PDB entry 7PR7 | X-ray diffraction, 1.52 A resolution | chains A and B

[Chain A]
Name: Heparanase 50 kDa subunit
Source organism: Homo sapiens
UniProtKB: Q9Y251 (HPSE_HUMAN); residue numbers follow UniProt; this construct covers 160-543
Amino-acid sequence (385 residues; numbered 159 to 543; the number before each row is that of its first residue):
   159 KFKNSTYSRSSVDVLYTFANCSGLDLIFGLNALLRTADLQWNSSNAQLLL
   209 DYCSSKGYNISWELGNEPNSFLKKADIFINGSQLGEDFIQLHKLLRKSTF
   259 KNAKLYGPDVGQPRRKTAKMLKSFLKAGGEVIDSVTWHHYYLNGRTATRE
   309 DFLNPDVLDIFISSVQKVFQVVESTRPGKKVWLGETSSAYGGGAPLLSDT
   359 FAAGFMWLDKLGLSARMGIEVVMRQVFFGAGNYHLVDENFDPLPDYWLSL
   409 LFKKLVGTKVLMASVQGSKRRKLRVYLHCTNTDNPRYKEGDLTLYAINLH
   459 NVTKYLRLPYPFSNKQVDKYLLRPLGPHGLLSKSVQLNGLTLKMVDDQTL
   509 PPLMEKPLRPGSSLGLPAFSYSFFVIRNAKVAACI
Sequence notes: expression tag (159); variant Arg-307 (Lys in Q9Y251)
Swiss-Prot annotation at these positions:
  - region: Phe-527 to Ile-543 (Required for transferring proheparanase to the Golgi apparatus, secretion and subsequent enzyme activity and for enhancement of PKB/AKT1 phosphorylation)
  - active site: Glu-225 (Proton donor), Glu-343 (Nucleophile)
  - binding site (heparan sulfate group): Gln-270 to Lys-280, His-296, Arg-303, Tyr-348 to Gly-350, Gly-389 to Tyr-391
  - glycosylation (N-linked (GlcNAc...) asparagine): Asn-162, Asn-178, Asn-200, Asn-217, Asn-238, Asn-459
Disulfides: Cys-437/Cys-542
Covalent attachments: N-acetylglucosamine (NAG) linked to Asn-162, Asn-200, Asn-238; compound 8I4 linked to Glu-343; glycan linked to Asn-459
From the paper describing this entry:
  - binding site for the ligand 8I4: Glu-343
  - catalytic residues: Glu-343

[Chain B]
Name: Heparanase 8 kDa subunit
Source organism: Homo sapiens
UniProtKB: Q9Y251 (HPSE_HUMAN); residues 36-109 here = UniProt positions 36-109
Amino-acid sequence (74 residues; row label = number of the first residue in the row):
    36 QDVVDLDFFTQEPLHLVSPSFLSVTIDANLATDPRFLILLGSPKLRTLAR
    86 GLSPAYLRFGGTKTDFLIFDPKKE
Swiss-Prot annotation at these positions:
  - binding site (heparan sulfate group): Asp-62 to Asn-64, Thr-97

[Interface between chain A and chain B]
Contacting residue pairs - 200 pairs, chain A then chain B:
  Phe-160(A) / Thr-97(B)
  Phe-160(A) / Lys-98(B)
  Phe-160(A) / Phe-101(B)  hydrophobic
  Lys-161(A) / Phe-101(B)
  Asn-162(A) / Phe-101(B)
  Asn-162(A) / Ile-103(B)
  Ser-163(A) / Phe-101(B)  hydrogen bond (backbone-backbone)
  Ser-163(A) / Leu-102(B)
  Ser-163(A) / Ile-103(B)  hydrogen bond (backbone-backbone)
  Thr-164(A) / Ile-103(B)
  Thr-164(A) / Asp-105(B)
  Thr-164(A) / Lys-108(B)  hydrogen bond (backbone-side chain)
  Tyr-165(A) / Leu-102(B)  hydrophobic
  Tyr-165(A) / Ile-103(B)  hydrogen bond (backbone-backbone)
  Tyr-165(A) / Phe-104(B)
  Tyr-165(A) / Asp-105(B)  hydrogen bond (backbone-backbone)
  Ser-166(A) / Lys-108(B)
  Arg-167(A) / Phe-104(B)
  Arg-167(A) / Pro-106(B)  hydrogen bond (side chain-backbone)
  Arg-167(A) / Lys-108(B)
  Arg-167(A) / Glu-109(B)  salt bridge
  Ser-168(A) / Glu-109(B)
  Ser-169(A) / Phe-71(B)
  Val-172(A) / Phe-71(B)  hydrophobic
  Val-172(A) / Leu-72(B)  hydrophobic
  Val-172(A) / Leu-75(B)  hydrophobic
  Leu-173(A) / Phe-94(B)  hydrophobic
  Thr-175(A) / Arg-81(B)
  Phe-176(A) / Leu-75(B)
  Phe-176(A) / Arg-81(B)
  Phe-176(A) / Ala-84(B)  hydrophobic
  Phe-176(A) / Leu-92(B)  hydrophobic
  Cys-179(A) / Arg-81(B)
  Cys-179(A) / Arg-85(B)  hydrogen bond (backbone-side chain)
  Ser-180(A) / Arg-81(B)
  Ser-180(A) / Ala-84(B)
  Ser-180(A) / Arg-85(B)
  Ser-180(A) / Ser-88(B)
  Gly-181(A) / Ser-88(B)  hydrogen bond (backbone-side chain)
  Leu-182(A) / Ala-84(B)
  Leu-182(A) / Ala-90(B)
  Asp-183(A) / Ala-90(B)  hydrogen bond (backbone-backbone)
  Asp-183(A) / Tyr-91(B)
  Asp-183(A) / Leu-92(B)  hydrogen bond (backbone-backbone)
  Leu-184(A) / Leu-92(B)
  Ile-185(A) / Tyr-91(B)  hydrophobic
  Ile-185(A) / Leu-92(B)  hydrogen bond (backbone-backbone)
  Ile-185(A) / Arg-93(B)
  Ile-185(A) / Phe-94(B)  hydrogen bond (backbone-backbone)
  Phe-186(A) / Phe-94(B)  hydrophobic
  Gly-187(A) / Phe-94(B)  hydrogen bond (backbone-backbone)
  Gly-187(A) / Thr-99(B)
  Leu-188(A) / Thr-99(B)
  Leu-188(A) / Asp-100(B)
  Asn-189(A) / Thr-99(B)
  Asn-189(A) / Asp-100(B)
  Asn-189(A) / Phe-101(B)
  Asn-189(A) / Leu-102(B)  hydrogen bond (side chain-backbone)
  Ala-190(A) / Asp-100(B)  hydrogen bond (backbone-side chain)
  Leu-191(A) / Asp-100(B)
  Asn-203(A) / Ile-103(B)
  Asn-203(A) / Phe-104(B)  hydrogen bond (side chain-backbone)
  Leu-206(A) / Phe-104(B)
  Leu-207(A) / Phe-104(B)
  Tyr-210(A) / Phe-104(B)  hydrophobic
  Glu-221(A) / Arg-93(B)  salt bridge
  Gly-223(A) / Asp-100(B)
  Asn-224(A) / Arg-93(B)  hydrogen bond
  Asn-224(A) / Gly-96(B)  hydrogen bond (side chain-backbone)
  Asn-224(A) / Thr-97(B)
  Asn-224(A) / Asp-100(B)  hydrogen bond (backbone-side chain)
  Phe-229(A) / Asp-100(B)
  Lys-232(A) / Thr-97(B)
  Lys-232(A) / Phe-101(B)
  Tyr-264(A) / Tyr-91(B)
  Asp-267(A) / Arg-93(B)  salt bridge
  His-296(A) / Arg-93(B)
  Trp-340(A) / Tyr-91(B)
  Gly-342(A) / Arg-93(B)
  Glu-343(A) / Arg-93(B)  salt bridge
  Trp-365(A) / Leu-57(B)  hydrophobic
  Leu-369(A) / Phe-56(B)
  Leu-369(A) / Leu-57(B)  hydrophobic
  Ala-373(A) / His-50(B)
  Ala-373(A) / Val-52(B)  hydrophobic
  Ala-373(A) / Phe-56(B)
  Arg-374(A) / Leu-49(B)
  Arg-374(A) / His-50(B)  hydrogen bond (backbone-side chain)
  Met-375(A) / His-50(B)
  Gly-376(A) / His-50(B)
  Ile-377(A) / Val-52(B)
  Ile-377(A) / Phe-56(B)
  Glu-378(A) / Val-52(B)
  Glu-378(A) / Ser-53(B)  hydrogen bond (backbone-backbone)
  Glu-378(A) / Phe-56(B)
  Val-379(A) / Ser-53(B)
  Val-379(A) / Ser-55(B)
  Val-379(A) / Phe-56(B)
  Val-379(A) / Ser-58(B)
  Val-380(A) / Phe-56(B)  hydrogen bond (backbone-backbone)
  Val-380(A) / Leu-57(B)
  Val-380(A) / Ser-58(B)  hydrogen bond (backbone-backbone)
  Met-381(A) / Ser-58(B)
  Met-381(A) / Arg-93(B)
  Arg-382(A) / Ser-58(B)  hydrogen bond (backbone-backbone)
  Arg-382(A) / Val-59(B)
  Arg-382(A) / Thr-60(B)  hydrogen bond (backbone-backbone)
  Gln-383(A) / Thr-60(B)  hydrogen bond
  Gln-383(A) / Asp-62(B)  hydrogen bond
  Val-384(A) / Thr-60(B)
  Val-384(A) / Ile-61(B)  hydrophobic
  Val-384(A) / Asp-62(B)
  Phe-385(A) / Val-59(B)  hydrophobic
  Phe-385(A) / Thr-60(B)  hydrogen bond (backbone-backbone)
  Phe-385(A) / Leu-80(B)  hydrophobic
  Phe-385(A) / Leu-83(B)
  Phe-385(A) / Ala-84(B)
  Phe-385(A) / Leu-87(B)  hydrophobic
  Phe-386(A) / Ile-61(B)
  Phe-386(A) / Leu-80(B)  hydrophobic
  Leu-393(A) / Val-59(B)  hydrophobic
  Val-394(A) / Leu-80(B)  hydrophobic
  Val-394(A) / Leu-83(B)  hydrophobic
  Asn-397(A) / Lys-79(B)  hydrogen bond (backbone-side chain)
  Phe-398(A) / Ser-77(B)
  Phe-398(A) / Lys-79(B)
  Phe-398(A) / Leu-80(B)  hydrophobic
  Phe-398(A) / Leu-83(B)
  Asp-399(A) / Lys-79(B)  salt bridge
  Tyr-404(A) / Leu-83(B)  hydrogen bond (side chain-backbone)
  Tyr-404(A) / Gly-86(B)
  Tyr-404(A) / Leu-87(B)  hydrophobic
  Ser-407(A) / Leu-57(B)
  Leu-408(A) / Gly-86(B)
  Phe-410(A) / Phe-56(B)  hydrophobic
  Lys-411(A) / Leu-57(B)  hydrogen bond (side chain-backbone)
  Lys-411(A) / Leu-87(B)  hydrogen bond (side chain-backbone)
  Lys-411(A) / Pro-89(B)  hydrogen bond (side chain-backbone)
  Lys-411(A) / Ala-90(B)
  Lys-412(A) / Gly-86(B)  hydrogen bond (side chain-backbone)
  Thr-416(A) / His-50(B)
  Thr-416(A) / Leu-51(B)
  Thr-416(A) / Val-52(B)  hydrogen bond (backbone-backbone)
  Thr-416(A) / Ser-53(B)
  Thr-416(A) / Pro-54(B)
  Lys-417(A) / Pro-48(B)
  Lys-417(A) / His-50(B)
  Lys-417(A) / Leu-51(B)
  Val-418(A) / Pro-48(B)
  Val-418(A) / Leu-49(B)  hydrogen bond (backbone-backbone)
  Val-418(A) / His-50(B)  hydrogen bond (backbone-backbone)
  Val-418(A) / Val-52(B)  hydrophobic
  Leu-419(A) / Phe-44(B)
  Leu-419(A) / Glu-47(B)
  Leu-419(A) / Pro-48(B)  hydrophobic
  Leu-419(A) / Leu-49(B)
  Met-420(A) / Phe-43(B)
  Met-420(A) / Phe-44(B)  hydrogen bond (backbone-backbone)
  Met-420(A) / Leu-49(B)  hydrophobic
  Ala-421(A) / Asp-42(B)
  Ala-421(A) / Phe-43(B)  hydrophobic
  Ser-422(A) / Leu-41(B)
  Ser-422(A) / Asp-42(B)  hydrogen bond (backbone-backbone)
  Val-423(A) / Val-39(B)  hydrophobic
  Val-423(A) / Asp-40(B)
  Val-423(A) / Leu-41(B)  hydrophobic
  Gln-424(A) / Asp-40(B)  hydrogen bond (backbone-backbone)
  Gln-424(A) / Asp-42(B)  hydrogen bond
  Leu-431(A) / Val-39(B)  hydrophobic
  Leu-435(A) / Phe-43(B)  hydrophobic
  Leu-452(A) / Leu-41(B)  hydrophobic
  Val-460(A) / Asp-37(B)
  Thr-461(A) / Asp-37(B)
  Lys-462(A) / Asp-37(B)  salt bridge
  Tyr-463(A) / Asp-37(B)  hydrogen bond (backbone-backbone)
  Tyr-463(A) / Val-38(B)
  Tyr-463(A) / Val-39(B)  hydrogen bond (backbone-backbone)
  Leu-464(A) / Val-39(B)
  Arg-465(A) / Val-38(B)
  Arg-465(A) / Val-39(B)  hydrogen bond (backbone-backbone)
  Arg-465(A) / Asp-40(B)  salt bridge
  Arg-465(A) / Leu-41(B)  hydrogen bond (backbone-backbone)
  Leu-466(A) / Phe-43(B)  hydrophobic
  Pro-467(A) / Leu-41(B)
  Pro-467(A) / Phe-43(B)  hydrophobic
  Phe-470(A) / Phe-43(B)  hydrophobic
  Met-502(A) / Lys-79(B)
  Met-502(A) / Thr-82(B)
  Met-502(A) / Leu-83(B)  hydrophobic
  Asp-505(A) / Lys-79(B)
  Asp-505(A) / Thr-82(B)  hydrogen bond (backbone-side chain)
  Gln-506(A) / Pro-78(B)
  Gln-506(A) / Thr-82(B)  hydrogen bond
  Leu-508(A) / Gly-86(B)
  Ile-534(A) / Phe-43(B)  hydrophobic
  Val-539(A) / Thr-45(B)
  Ala-541(A) / Thr-45(B)
  Ala-541(A) / Gln-46(B)
  Ala-541(A) / Glu-47(B)
  Ala-541(A) / Pro-48(B)
Interface residues without a listed pair, chain A (109 interface residues in all): Val-170, Ala-177, Leu-192, Ala-233, Ser-372, Gly-387, Ala-388, Pro-400, Gly-415, Val-433, Leu-450, Thr-507
Interface residues without a listed pair, chain B (65 interface residues in all): Gln-36, Asn-64, Leu-65, Thr-67, Leu-74

[Overview]
Chain A and chain B form an interface of 109 and 65 residues respectively, with 47 hydrogen bonds and 7 salt
bridges. Polar pairs include Arg-167(A)/Glu-109(B), Glu-221(A)/Arg-93(B) and Asp-267(A)/Arg-93(B). Covalently
linked N-acetylglucosamine: at Asn-162(A), Asn-200(A) and Asn-238(A). From the paper: the catalytic residue
Glu-343(A); a binding site for the ligand 8I4 at Glu-343(A).
Here chain A is Heparanase 50 kDa subunit and chain B is Heparanase 8 kDa subunit, both from Homo sapiens.
Entry 7PR7 (Crystal structure of human heparanase in complex with covalent inhibitor VL166) was determined by
X-ray diffraction together with 7PR8 and 7PRT from the same study.
